Entry 1PZF (X-ray diffraction, 2.20 A resolution); this record covers chains A and D of the 4 polymer chains in the assembly.

== Chain A (and D) ==
Molecule: lactate dehydrogenase
Source organism: Toxoplasma gondii
Notes: EC 1.1.1.27; chain D of this document is another copy of the same molecule, construct and numbering; everything in this record applies to it too
UniProtKB: P90613 (P90613_TOXGO); the construct has insertions or renumbered stretches relative to UniProt, so the offset changes along the chain: 12-33 = UniProt 1-22; 35-47 = UniProt 23-35; 49-72 = UniProt 36-59; 74-81 = UniProt 62-69; 11 more segments
Amino-acid sequence (331 residues; each row starts with the number of its first residue; note: 17 numbers in that range are skipped by the numbering (no residue carries them; nothing is unmodelled there); a row labelled like 73A-73B holds insertion residues (73A, then the next letters in order)):
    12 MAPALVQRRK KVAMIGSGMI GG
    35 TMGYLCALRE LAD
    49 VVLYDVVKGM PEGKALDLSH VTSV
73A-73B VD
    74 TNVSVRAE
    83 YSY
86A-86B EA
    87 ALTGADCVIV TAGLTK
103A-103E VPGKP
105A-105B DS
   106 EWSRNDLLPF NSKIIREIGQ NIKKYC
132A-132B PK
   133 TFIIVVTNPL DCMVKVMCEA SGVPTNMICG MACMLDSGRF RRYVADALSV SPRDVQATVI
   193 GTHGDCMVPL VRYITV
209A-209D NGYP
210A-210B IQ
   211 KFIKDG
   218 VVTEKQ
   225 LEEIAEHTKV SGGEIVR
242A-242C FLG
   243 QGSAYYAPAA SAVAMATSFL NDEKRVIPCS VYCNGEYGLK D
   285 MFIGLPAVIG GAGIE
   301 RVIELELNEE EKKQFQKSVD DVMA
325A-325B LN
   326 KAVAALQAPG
Disordered / not traced: 12-13, 335 (chain D: 12-13, 333-335)
Differences from the reference sequence: cloning artifact (334-335)
Residues lining bound ligands:
  - 3-acetylpyridine adenine dinucleotide (A3D): Gly27, Ser28, Gly29, Met30, Ile31, Gly32, Tyr52, Asp53, Val54, Val55, Met58, Tyr85, Thr97, Ala98, Gly99, Leu100, Thr101, Leu112, Asn116, Ile119, Val138, Thr139, Asn140, Leu142, Met163, Ala164, Leu167, His195, Ser245, Ala246, Pro250
  - oxalate ion (OXL): Trp107, Arg109, Asn140, Leu167, Arg171, His195, Gly236, Ser245, Ala246

== Interface between chain A and chain D ==
Pairs across the interface (56):
  Arg173(A) with Arg185(D)
  Ser181(A) with Lys266(D)
  Val182(A) with Lys266(D); Val268(D), hydrophobic; Val292(D), hydrophobic
  Ser183(A) with Glu265(D); Lys266(D), hydrogen bond (backbone-backbone)
  Arg185(A) with Arg173(D); Arg185(D); Arg267(D)
  Asp186(A) with Arg267(D), salt bridge; Val268(D), hydrogen bond (side chain-backbone)
  Gln188(A) with Gln188(D); Asn209A(D); Gly209B(D)
  Thr190(A) with Asn209A(D), hydrogen bond; Tyr209C(D), hydrogen bond
  Tyr205(A) with Gly209B(D); Pro209D(D)
  Thr207(A) with Gly209B(D)
  Val208(A) with Val268(D), hydrophobic
  Asn209A(A) with Gln188(D); Thr190(D); Val268(D)
  Gly209B(A) with Gln188(D); Tyr205(D); Thr207(D)
  Tyr209C(A) with Thr190(D), hydrogen bond; Val268(D), hydrophobic; Pro270(D); Pro290(D); Ile303(D), hydrophobic; Leu305(D), hydrophobic
  Pro209D(A) with Tyr205(D)
  Lys211(A) with Glu304(D), hydrogen bond (side chain-backbone)
  Val218(A) with Arg301(D)
  Glu265(A) with Ser183(D)
  Lys266(A) with Ser181(D); Val182(D); Ser183(D), hydrogen bond (backbone-backbone)
  Arg267(A) with Ser183(D); Arg185(D); Asp186(D), salt bridge
  Val268(A) with Val182(D), hydrophobic; Asp186(D), hydrogen bond (backbone-side chain); Val208(D), hydrophobic; Asn209A(D); Tyr209C(D), hydrophobic
  Pro290(A) with Tyr209C(D)
  Val292(A) with Val182(D), hydrophobic
  Arg301(A) with Val218(D)
  Ile303(A) with Phe212(D), hydrophobic
  Glu304(A) with Lys211(D), salt bridge
  Leu305(A) with Tyr209C(D), hydrophobic
  Glu306(A) with Lys211(D); Lys214(D), salt bridge
Interface residues without a listed pair, chain A (31 interface residues in all): Leu180, Phe212, Pro270
Interface residues without a listed pair, chain D (32 interface residues in all): Asp215, Glu306

== Summary ==
31 residues of chain A and 32 residues of chain D are in contact; the contacts include 8 hydrogen bonds and 4
salt bridges. Polar contacts include Asp186(A)-Arg267(D), Glu304(A)-Lys211(D) and Glu306(A)-Lys214(D). Bound
to chain A: oxalate ion and 3-acetylpyridine adenine dinucleotide.
Chain A and chain D are both lactate dehydrogenase (Toxoplasma gondii); the structure, T.gondii LDH1 ternary
complex with APAD+ and oxalate, was determined by X-ray diffraction (same publication as 1PZE, 1PZG and 1PZH).
